PDB entry 4LO2 | X-ray diffraction, 2.25 A resolution | chains A and B of the 3 polymer chains in the assembly

Chain A (and B):
Molecule: Ha-33
Organism: Clostridium botulinum
Notes: chain B of this document is another copy of the same molecule, construct and numbering; everything in this record applies to it too
Reference sequence: Q45871 (Q45871_CLOBO); numbering as in UniProt (aligned over 2-293)
Chain sequence (296 residues; row label = number of the first residue in the row):
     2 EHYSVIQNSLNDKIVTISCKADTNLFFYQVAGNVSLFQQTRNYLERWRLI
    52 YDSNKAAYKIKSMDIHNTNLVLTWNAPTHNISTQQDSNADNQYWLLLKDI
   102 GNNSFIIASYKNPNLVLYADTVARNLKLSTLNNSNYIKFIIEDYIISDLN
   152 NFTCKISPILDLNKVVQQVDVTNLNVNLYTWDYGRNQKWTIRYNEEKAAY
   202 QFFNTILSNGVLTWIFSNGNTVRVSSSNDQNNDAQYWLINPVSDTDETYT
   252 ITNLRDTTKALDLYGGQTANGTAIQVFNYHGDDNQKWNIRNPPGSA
Disordered / not traced: 2-8, 295-297
Construct notes: expression tag (294-297)
What the authors report for this chain:
  - binding site for beta-D-galactopyranose: D263, F278
  - mutagenesis - D263A, F278A: abolished binding to Lac
  - specificity-determining residues: Y180, N187, F278 (proposed by the authors, not directly observed)

How chain A and chain B interact:
Pairs across the interface (46; chain A residue first):
  N9(A) - G102(B)
  S10(A) - I101(B)
  L11(A) - I101(B)  hydrophobic
  Y52(A) - G102(B)  hydrogen bond (side chain-backbone)
  Y52(A) - N103(B)
  Y59(A) - I101(B)  hydrogen bond (side chain-backbone)
  Y59(A) - G102(B)
  L96(A) - N134(B)
  L97(A) - K99(B)
  L97(A) - D100(B)
  L97(A) - I101(B)  hydrogen bond (backbone-backbone)
  L98(A) - K99(B)
  L98(A) - D100(B)
  L98(A) - I107(B)  hydrophobic
  K99(A) - L97(B)
  K99(A) - L98(B)
  K99(A) - K99(B)  hydrogen bond (backbone-backbone)
  K99(A) - I101(B)
  D100(A) - A57(B)
  D100(A) - L97(B)
  D100(A) - L98(B)
  I101(A) - L11(B)  hydrophobic
  I101(A) - Y59(B)  hydrogen bond (backbone-side chain)
  I101(A) - L97(B)  hydrogen bond (backbone-backbone)
  I101(A) - K99(B)
  I101(A) - F106(B)  hydrophobic
  G102(A) - N9(B)
  G102(A) - Y52(B)  hydrogen bond (backbone-side chain)
  G102(A) - Y59(B)
  N103(A) - Y52(B)
  N103(A) - A57(B)
  F106(A) - I101(B)  hydrophobic
  Y111(A) - N134(B)  hydrogen bond (backbone-side chain)
  P114(A) - L132(B)
  P114(A) - N133(B)
  P114(A) - N134(B)
  N115(A) - T131(B)
  N115(A) - L132(B)  hydrogen bond (side chain-backbone)
  T131(A) - N115(B)
  L132(A) - P114(B)
  L132(A) - N115(B)
  L132(A) - L132(B)  hydrophobic
  N133(A) - P114(B)
  N134(A) - L96(B)
  N134(A) - Y111(B)  hydrogen bond (side chain-backbone)
  N134(A) - P114(B)
Interface residues without a listed pair, chain A (23 interface residues in all): A57, I107
Interface residues without a listed pair, chain B (23 interface residues in all): S10

In short:
Chain A and chain B each contribute 23 residues to their interface; the contacts include 10 hydrogen bonds.
Polar pairs include Y52(A)-G102(B), Y59(A)-I101(B) and Y111(A)-N134(B). The paper reports a binding site for
beta-D-galactopyranose at D263(A) and F278(A); D263A and F278A of chain A abolish binding to Lac.
Both chains are Ha-33 (Clostridium botulinum). Entry 4LO2 (HA17-HA33-Lac) was determined by X-ray diffraction
(same publication as 4LO0, 4LO1, 4LO3, 4LO4, 4LO5, 4LO6 and 4LO7).
